PDB entry 3MG4 | X-ray diffraction, 3.11 A resolution | chains O and P of the 28 polymer chains in the assembly

Chain O:
Name: Proteasome component Y7
Source organism: Saccharomyces cerevisiae
Notes: EC 3.4.25.1
Reference sequence: P23639 (PSA2_YEAST); the construct lacks a stretch of the UniProt sequence and is renumbered around it, so the offset changes along the chain: 4-102 = UniProt 1-99; 103-147 = UniProt 101-145; 148-200 = UniProt 147-199; 202-209 = UniProt 200-207; 2 more segments
Amino-acid sequence (250 residues; numbered 4 to 236 plus 18 insertion-coded residues; 1 number in that range is skipped by the numbering (no residue carries it; nothing is unmodelled there); the number before each row is that of its first residue; a row labelled like 217A-217B holds insertion residues (217A, then the next letters in order)):
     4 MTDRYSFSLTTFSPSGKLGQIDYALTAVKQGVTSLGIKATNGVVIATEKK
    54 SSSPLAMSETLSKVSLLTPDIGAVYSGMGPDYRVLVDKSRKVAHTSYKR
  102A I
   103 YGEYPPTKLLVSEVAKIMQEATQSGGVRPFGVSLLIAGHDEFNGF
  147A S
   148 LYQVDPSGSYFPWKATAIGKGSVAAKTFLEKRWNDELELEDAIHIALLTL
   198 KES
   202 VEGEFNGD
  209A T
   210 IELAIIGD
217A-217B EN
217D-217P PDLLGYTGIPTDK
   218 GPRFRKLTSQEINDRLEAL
Curated features (UniProtKB/Swiss-Prot):
  - cross-link: Lys110 (Glycyl lysine isopeptide (Lys-Gly) (interchain with G-Cter in ubiquitin))

Chain P:
Name: Proteasome component Y13
Source organism: Saccharomyces cerevisiae
Notes: EC 3.4.25.1
Reference sequence: P23638 (PSA4_YEAST); the construct lacks a stretch of the UniProt sequence and is renumbered around it, so the offset changes along the chain: 4-63 = UniProt 2-61; 64-144 = UniProt 63-143; 145-200 = UniProt 145-200; 202-204 = UniProt 201-203; 2 more segments
Amino-acid sequence (244 residues; each row starts with the number of its first residue; note: 1 number in that range is skipped by the numbering (no residue carries it; nothing is unmodelled there); a row labelled like 204A-204B holds insertion residues (204A, then the next letters in order)):
     4 GSRRYDSRTTIFSPEGRLYQVEYALESISHAGTAIGIMASDGIVLAAERK
    54 VTSTLLEQDT
   63A S
    64 TEKLYKLNDKIAVAVAGLTADAEILINTARIHAQNYLKTYNEDIPVEILV
   114 RRLSDIKQGYTQHGGLRPFGVSFIYAGYDDR
  144A Y
   145 GYQLYTSNPSGNYTGWKAISVGANTSAAQTLLQMDYKDDMKVDDAIELAL
   195 KTLSKT
   202 TDS
204A-204B SA
   205 LTYDRLEFATIR
216A-216B KG
   217 AN
218B-218C DG
   219 E
  219A V
   220 YQKIFKPQEIKDILVKTGIT
Curated features (UniProtKB/Swiss-Prot):
  - cross-link (Glycyl lysine isopeptide (Lys-Gly)): Lys101 (interchain with G-Cter in ubiquitin), Lys199 (interchain with G-Cter in ubiquitin), Lys225 (interchain with G-Cter in ubiquitin)

Interface between chain O and chain P:
Contacting residue pairs (67; chain O residue first):
  Tyr8(O) - Ser5(P)
  Tyr8(O) - Tyr8(P)
  Ser9(O) - Gly127(P)
  Ser9(O) - Leu129(P)
  Phe10(O) - Ser5(P)
  Phe10(O) - Tyr8(P)
  Phe10(O) - Asp9(P)
  Phe10(O) - Gly128(P)
  Ser11(O) - Gly128(P)  hydrogen bond (backbone-backbone)
  Ser11(O) - Leu129(P)
  Ser11(O) - Arg130(P)  hydrogen bond (side chain-backbone)
  Thr13(O) - Arg130(P)
  Thr14(O) - Ser10(P)
  Thr14(O) - Thr12(P)
  Thr14(O) - Gln23(P)
  Phe15(O) - Gln23(P)  hydrogen bond (backbone-side chain)
  Phe15(O) - Tyr26(P)
  Phe15(O) - Ala27(P)  hydrophobic
  Phe15(O) - Ser30(P)
  Phe15(O) - Arg130(P)
  Phe15(O) - Pro131(P)
  Phe15(O) - Gly133(P)
  Ser16(O) - Tyr26(P)
  Pro17(O) - Tyr26(P)
  Pro17(O) - Glu29(P)
  Ser18(O) - Glu29(P)
  Ser18(O) - His33(P)
  Gly19(O) - Tyr26(P)
  Gly19(O) - Glu29(P)
  Gly19(O) - Ser30(P)  hydrogen bond (backbone-side chain)
  Leu21(O) - Arg130(P)
  Lys41(O) - Glu60(P)  salt bridge
  Ser114(O) - Glu86(P)
  Lys118(O) - Ile87(P)
  Gln121(O) - Ala83(P)
  Gln121(O) - Asp84(P)  hydrogen bond
  Gln121(O) - Ile87(P)
  Gln121(O) - Arg130(P)
  Thr124(O) - Arg130(P)  hydrogen bond (backbone-side chain)
  Gln125(O) - Tyr123(P)
  Gln125(O) - Leu129(P)
  Gln125(O) - Arg130(P)  hydrogen bond (side chain-backbone)
  Gln125(O) - Pro131(P)
  Gln125(O) - Phe132(P)
  Gly127(O) - Leu129(P)
  Tyr149(O) - Thr63(P)
  Ser154(O) - Ala83(P)
  Gly155(O) - Ala83(P)
  Ser156(O) - Thr82(P)
  Tyr157(O) - Glu86(P)  hydrogen bond
  Pro159(O) - Leu59(P)
  Pro159(O) - Glu60(P)  hydrogen bond (backbone-backbone)
  Pro159(O) - Thr63(P)
  Pro159(O) - Ser63A(P)
  Trp160(O) - Ser56(P)
  Trp160(O) - Leu58(P)
  Trp160(O) - Leu59(P)
  Lys161(O) - Thr57(P)
  Lys161(O) - Leu58(P)  hydrogen bond (backbone-backbone)
  Lys161(O) - Leu59(P)  hydrogen bond (side chain-backbone)
  Lys161(O) - Glu60(P)
  Ala162(O) - Leu58(P)
  Leu176(O) - Leu58(P)  hydrophobic
  Glu177(O) - Ser56(P)
  Glu177(O) - Thr57(P)  hydrogen bond
  Glu177(O) - Leu58(P)
  Trp180(O) - Leu58(P)  hydrophobic
Interface residues without a listed pair, chain O (36 interface residues in all): Arg7, Ser126, Asn145, Phe158, Lys173
Interface residues without a listed pair, chain P (32 interface residues in all): Leu81

In short:
36 residues of chain O face 32 of chain P across their interface; the contacts include 12 hydrogen bonds and 1
salt bridge. Polar contacts include Lys41(O)-Glu60(P), Ser11(O)-Arg130(P) and Phe15(O)-Gln23(P).
Here chain O is Proteasome component Y7 and chain P is Proteasome component Y13, both from Saccharomyces
cerevisiae. Entry 3MG4 (Structure of yeast 20S proteasome with Compound 1) was determined by X-ray diffraction
(same publication as 3MG0, 3MG6, 3MG7 and 3MG8).
